PDB entry 2O1P | X-ray diffraction, 2.70 A resolution | chain A

[Chain A]
Molecule: Poly(A) polymerase
From: Saccharomyces cerevisiae
Notes: EC 2.7.7.19
UniProtKB: P29468 (PAP_YEAST); residues 1-538 here = UniProt positions 1-538
Sequence (546 residues; numbered 1 to 546; the number before each row is that of its first residue):
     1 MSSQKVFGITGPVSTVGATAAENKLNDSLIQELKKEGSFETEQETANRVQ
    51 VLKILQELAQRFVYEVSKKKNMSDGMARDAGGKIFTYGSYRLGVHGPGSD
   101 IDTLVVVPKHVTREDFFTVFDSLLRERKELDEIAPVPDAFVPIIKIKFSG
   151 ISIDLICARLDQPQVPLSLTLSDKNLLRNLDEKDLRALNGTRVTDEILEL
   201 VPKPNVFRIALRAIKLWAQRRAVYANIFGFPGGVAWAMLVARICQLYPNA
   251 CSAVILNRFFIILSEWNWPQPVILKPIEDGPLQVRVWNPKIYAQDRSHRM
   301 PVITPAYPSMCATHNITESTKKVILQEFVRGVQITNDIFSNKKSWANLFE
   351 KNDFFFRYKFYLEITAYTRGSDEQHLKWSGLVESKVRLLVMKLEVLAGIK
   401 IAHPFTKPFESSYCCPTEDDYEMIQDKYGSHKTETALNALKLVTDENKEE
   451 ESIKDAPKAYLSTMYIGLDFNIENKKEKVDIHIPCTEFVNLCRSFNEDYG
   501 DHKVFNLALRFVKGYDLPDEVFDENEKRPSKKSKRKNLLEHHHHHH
Unresolved in the structure: 1-3, 447-452, 533-546
Sequence notes: cloning artifact (539-540); expression tag (541-546)
UniProt features mapped onto this chain:
  - binding site (ATP): Tyr87 to Ser89, Ser99 to Asp102, Asp154, Lys215, Tyr224, Gly233, Val234
  - binding site (Mg(2+)): Asp100, Asp102, Asp154
  - site (Interaction with RNA): Phe140, Lys145, Gln294, His314, Asn315, Arg387, Lys392, Glu487
  - modified residue: Ser452 (Phosphoserine)
  - mutagenesis: Asp154 (D154A: Loss of enzyme activity), Asn189 (N189A: Slightly reduced rate of adenylyltransfer), Lys215 (K215A: Reduces rate of adenylyltransfer about four-fold), Asn226 (N226A: Reduces rate of adenylyltransfer by half), Cys485 (C485R: Abolishes interaction with FIP1; when associated with Y-489), Val489 (V489Y: Abolishes interaction with FIP1; when associated with R-485)
What the authors report for this chain:
  - catalytic residues: Asp100, Asp102, Asp154 (proposed by the authors, not directly observed)
  - specificity-determining residues: Asn226 (proposed by the authors, not directly observed)

[Summary]
From UniProt: 12 ATP-binding residues, 3 Mg2+-binding residues and 6 mutagenesis sites. The paper reports
catalytic residues Asp100, Asp102 and Asp154; the specificity determinant Asn226.
Chain A is Poly(A) polymerase (Saccharomyces cerevisiae); the structure, Structure of yeast Poly(A) Polymerase
in a somewhat closed state, was determined by X-ray diffraction (same publication as 2HHP).
